9FDK - chains A and D of the 4 polymer chains in the assembly; structure by X-ray diffraction, 1.80 A resolution.

Chain A:
Name: NADH-quinone oxidoreductase subunit E
Source organism: Aquifex aeolicus VF5
Notes: EC 7.1.1.-
UniProt: O66842 (NUOE_AQUAE); residue numbers follow UniProt; this construct covers 1-160
Sequence (160 residues; each row starts with the number of its first residue):
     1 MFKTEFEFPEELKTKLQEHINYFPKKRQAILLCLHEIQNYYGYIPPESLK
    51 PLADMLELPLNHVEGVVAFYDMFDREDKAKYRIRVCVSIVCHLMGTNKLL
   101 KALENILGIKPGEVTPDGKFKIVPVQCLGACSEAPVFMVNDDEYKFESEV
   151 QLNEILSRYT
Not modelled in the structure: 1-4
Curated features (UniProtKB/Swiss-Prot):
  - binding site ([2Fe-2S] cluster): Cys86, Cys91, Cys127, Cys131
Ion coordination: 2Fe-2S cluster Fe: Cys86, Cys91, Cys127, Cys131
Small-molecule neighbours: 2Fe-2S cluster (FES): Cys86, Ser88, Ile89, Val90, Cys91, Cys127, Leu128, Gly129, Ala130, Cys131, Val136

Chain D:
Name: NADH-quinone oxidoreductase subunit F
Source organism: Aquifex aeolicus VF5
UniProt: O66841 (NUOF_AQUAE); residues 1-426 here = UniProt positions 1-426
Sequence (434 residues; numbered 1 to 434; the number before each row is that of its first residue):
     1 MRSYPAIPRIYAETTLNMLLKRAKKPRVHSIDEYLKDGGYQALEKALNMS
    51 PEEIIDWVDKSTLRGGGGAGFPTGKKWKFAVQNPGPRYFICNADESEPGT
   101 FKDRIIIERDPHLLIEGIIISSYAIGANEAYIYIRGEYPAGYYILRDAIE
   151 EAKKKGFLGKNILGSGFDLEIYVARGAGAYICGEETALIESLEGKRGHPR
   201 LKPPYPVQKGLWGKPTVVNNVETIANVPFIISMGWEEYRYIGPSDYAGPK
   251 LFPVSGKVKKPGVYELPMNTTLREVIFKYAGGTLGNKKVKAVFSGALDCF
   301 SSEELDIPMDYSPLGFGGTGTVIVLTEEDDIVEAALKIAEFYEHETCGQC
   351 TPCRVGCYEQANLLEKIYKGEATEQDWEGFDFVNRNIQPTSICGLGAVAG
   401 RLIRQTLEKFPEEWEKYRKKSASLPLAGHHHHHH
Not modelled in the structure: 1-2, 419-434
Sequence notes: engineered mutation Gly66 (Arg in O66841); expression tag (427-434)
Curated features (UniProtKB/Swiss-Prot):
  - binding site (NAD(+)): Gly65, Gly67 to Gly74
  - binding site (FMN): Gly176 to Thr223
  - binding site ([4Fe-4S] cluster): Cys347, Cys350, Cys353, Cys393
Ion coordination: Na+ site 1 near Glu53 (its only coordinating residue here); Na+ site 2 near Asp56 (its only coordinating residue here); Na+ site 3: Asp94, Ala179; 4Fe-4S cluster Fe: Cys347, Cys350, Cys353, Cys393
Small-molecule neighbours:
  - FMN (flavin mononucleotide): Gly65, Gly66, Gly67, Gly68, Ala69, Lys76, Asn92, Asp94, Glu95, Ser96, Tyr180, Ile181, Gly183, Glu184, Glu185, Val218, Asn219, Asn220, Thr223, Gly394, Leu395
  - MPO (3[N-morpholino]propane sulfonic acid): Phe71, Lys76, Phe79, Glu185, Tyr205, Pro206, Val207
  - 4Fe-4S cluster (SF4): Ile181, Pro199, Thr346, Cys347, Gly348, Gln349, Cys350, Cys353, Ser391, Ile392, Cys393, Leu395, Gly396

Chain A / chain D interface:
Pairs across the interface (9; chain A residue first):
  Glu133(A) - Lys155(D)  salt bridge
  Glu147(A) - Leu35(D)
  Glu147(A) - Lys36(D)  salt bridge
  Ser148(A) - Lys36(D)  hydrogen bond (side chain-backbone)
  Gln151(A) - Gln41(D)  hydrogen bond (backbone-side chain)
  Glu154(A) - Gln41(D)
  Ile155(A) - Gln41(D)
  Arg158(A) - Gln41(D)
  Arg158(A) - Glu44(D)  salt bridge
Also at the interface, not in a pair above, chain A (9 interface residues in all): Lys145, Val150
Also at the interface, not in a pair above, chain D (7 interface residues in all): Asp32, Asp37

In short:
Chain A and chain D form an interface of 9 and 7 residues respectively; the contacts include 2 hydrogen bonds
and 3 salt bridges. Polar contacts include Glu133(A)-Lys155(D), Glu147(A)-Lys36(D) and Arg158(A)-Glu44(D).
Chain A binds 2Fe-2S cluster.
Here chain A is NADH-quinone oxidoreductase subunit E and chain D is NADH-quinone oxidoreductase subunit F,
both from Aquifex aeolicus VF5. Entry 9FDK (Crystal Structure of oxidized NuoEF variant R66G(NuoF) from
Aquifex aeolicus) was determined by X-ray diffraction, deposited together with 9FDJ, 9FDV, 9FE0, 9FE5, 9FE7,
9FE8 and 6 further entries.
